6E5F - chain A; structure by X-ray diffraction, 1.37 A resolution.

== Chain A ==
Protein: Lipid binding protein LpqN
Source organism: Mycobacterium tuberculosis (strain ATCC 25618 / H37Rv)
Reference sequence: O53780 (O53780_MYCTU); residues 1-228 here = UniProt positions 1-228
Sequence (228 residues; row label = number of the first residue in the row):
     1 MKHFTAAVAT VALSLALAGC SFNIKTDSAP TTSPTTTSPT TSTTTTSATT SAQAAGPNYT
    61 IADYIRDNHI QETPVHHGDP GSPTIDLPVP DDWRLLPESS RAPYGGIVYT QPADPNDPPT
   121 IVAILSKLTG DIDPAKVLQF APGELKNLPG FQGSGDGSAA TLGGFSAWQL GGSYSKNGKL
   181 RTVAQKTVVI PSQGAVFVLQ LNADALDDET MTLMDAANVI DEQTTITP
Unresolved in the structure: 1-55
Small-molecule neighbours: L6T (alpha-D-glucopyranosyl 6-O-dodecyl-alpha-D-glucopyranoside): Ile121, Gln152, Gly153, Ser154, Gln169, Gly171, Gly172, Ser173, Leu180, Thr182, Ala184, Gln185, Lys186, Leu201, Ala203, Leu213, Met214, Ala217, Ile220
UniProt features mapped onto this chain:
  - lipidation: Cys20 (N-palmitoyl cysteine)
Reported in the primary citation:
  - binding site for L6T: Gln152, Gly153, Ser154, Gly171, Ser173
  - conformationally variable residues (loop rearrangement): Trp93 to Leu96, Ser158 to Ala160, Ala167 to Leu170

== Summary ==
Ligands of chain A: compound L6T. From the paper: a binding site for L6T at Gln152, Gly153 and Ser154 among
others; conformational variability at Trp93, Ser158 and Ala167.
Chain A is Lipid binding protein LpqN (Mycobacterium tuberculosis (strain ATCC 25618 / H37Rv)); the structure,
Crystal structure of LpqN involved in cell envelope biogenesis of Mycobacterium tuberculosis, was determined
by X-ray diffraction (same publication as 6MNA and 6E5D).
